Entry 7V9S (electron microscopy, 11.00 A resolution (very low resolution: no residue pairs are listed; an interface is given only as per-side residue counts)); this record covers chains C and J of the 26 polymer chains in the assembly.

== Chain C ==
Molecule: Histone H2A type 1-B/E
Source organism: Homo sapiens
UniProt: P04908 (H2A1B_HUMAN); residues 0-129 here correspond to UniProt positions 1-130 (UniProt number = residue number + 1)
Sequence (130 residues; each row starts with the number of its first residue; numbering starts at 0):
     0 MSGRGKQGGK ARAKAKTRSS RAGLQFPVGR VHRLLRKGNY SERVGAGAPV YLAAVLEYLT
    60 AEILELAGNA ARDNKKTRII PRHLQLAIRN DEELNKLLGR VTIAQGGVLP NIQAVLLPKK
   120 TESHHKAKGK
Disordered / not traced: 0-9, 119-129
Curated features (UniProtKB/Swiss-Prot):
  - modified residue: Ser1 (N-acetylserine), Arg3 (Citrulline), Lys5 (N6-(2-hydroxyisobutyryl)lysine), Lys9 (N6-(2-hydroxyisobutyryl)lysine), Lys13 (N6-(beta-hydroxybutyryl)lysine), Lys36 (N6-(2-hydroxyisobutyryl)lysine), Lys74 (N6-(2-hydroxyisobutyryl)lysine), Lys75 (N6-(2-hydroxyisobutyryl)lysine), Lys95 (N6-(2-hydroxyisobutyryl)lysine), Gln104 (N5-methylglutamine), Lys118 (N6-(2-hydroxyisobutyryl)lysine), Lys119 (N6-crotonyllysine), Thr120 (Phosphothreonine), Lys125 (N6-crotonyllysine)
  - cross-link (Glycyl lysine isopeptide (Lys-Gly)): Lys13 (interchain with G-Cter in ubiquitin), Lys15 (interchain with G-Cter in ubiquitin), Lys119 (interchain with G-Cter in ubiquitin)

== Chain J ==
Molecule: 408-nt DNA strand
Source organism: Homo sapiens
Sequence (408 nucleotides; numbered 1 to 408; the number before each row is that of its first residue):
     1 CCCTAACCCT AACCCTAACC CTAACCCTAA CCCTAACCCT AACCCTAACC CTAACCCTAA
    61 CCCTAACCCT AACCCTAACC CTAACCCTAA CCCTAACCCT AACCCTAACC CTAACCCTAA
   121 CCCTAACCCT AACCCTAACC CTAACCCTAA CCCTAACCCT AACCCTAACC CTAACCCTAA
   181 CCCTAACCCT AACCCTAACC CTAACCCTAA CCCTAACCCT AACCCTAACC CTAACCCTAA
   241 CCCTAACCCT AACCCTAACC CTAACCCTAA CCCTAACCCT AACCCTAACC CTAACCCTAA
   301 CCCTAACCCT AACCCTAACC CTAACCCTAA CCCTAACCCT AACCCTAACC CTAACCCTAA
   361 CCCTAACCCT AACCCTAACC CTAACCCTAA CCCTAACCCT AACCCTAA
Disordered / not traced: 394-408

== Interface between chain C and chain J ==
At this resolution (11 A) residue pairs are not listed: 15 residues of chain C and 13 of chain J lie at the interface.

== Overview ==
Chain C and chain J form an interface of 15 and 13 residues respectively.
Here chain C is Histone H2A type 1-B/E and chain J is a 408-nt DNA strand, both from Homo sapiens. Entry 7V9S
(Telomeric trinucleosome in open state) was determined by electron microscopy together with 7V90, 7V96, 7V9C,
7V9J, 7V9K and 7VA4 from the same study.
